PDB entry 6U0U | electron microscopy, 4.16 A resolution (low resolution: residue-level contacts below are approximate; hydrogen-bond / salt-bridge calls are withheld) | chains D and A of the 13 polymer chains in the assembly

Chain D:
Molecule: Tubulin alpha chain
From: Tetrahymena thermophila
UniProt: P41351 (TBA_TETTH); numbering as in UniProt (aligned over 1-449)
Chain sequence (449 residues; each row starts with the number of its first residue):
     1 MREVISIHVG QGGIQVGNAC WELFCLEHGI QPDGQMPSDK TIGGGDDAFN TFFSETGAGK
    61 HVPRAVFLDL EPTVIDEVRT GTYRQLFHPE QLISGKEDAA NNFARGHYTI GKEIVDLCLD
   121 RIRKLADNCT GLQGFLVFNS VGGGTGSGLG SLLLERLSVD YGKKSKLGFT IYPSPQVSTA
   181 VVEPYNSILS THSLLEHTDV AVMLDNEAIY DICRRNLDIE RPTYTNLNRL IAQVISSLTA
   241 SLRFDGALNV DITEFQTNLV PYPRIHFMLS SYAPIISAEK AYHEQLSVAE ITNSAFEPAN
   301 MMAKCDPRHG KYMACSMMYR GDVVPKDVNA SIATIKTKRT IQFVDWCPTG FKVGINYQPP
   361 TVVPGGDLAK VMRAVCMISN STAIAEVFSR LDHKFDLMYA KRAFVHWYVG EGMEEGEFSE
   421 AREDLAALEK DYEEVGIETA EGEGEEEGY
Unresolved in the structure: 38-47, 440-449
Ligand contacts: GTP (guanosine-5'-triphosphate): Gly10, Gln11, Gly12, Gln15, Val16, Asp69, Glu71, Asp98, Ala99, Asn101, Ser140, Gly143, Gly144, Thr145, Gly146, Ile171, Thr179, Asn206, Tyr224, Leu227, Asn228
Swiss-Prot annotation at these positions:
  - active site: Glu254
  - binding site (GTP): Gln11, Glu71, Ser140, Gly144, Thr145, Thr179, Asn206, Asn228
  - binding site (Mg(2+)): Glu71
  - site: Tyr449 (Involved in polymerization)
  - modified residue: Lys40 (N6-acetyllysine)
  - mutagenesis: Lys40 (K40R: Produces faster growing cells in medium with paclitaxel, a microtubule-stabilizing drug)

Chain A:
Molecule: Protofilament ribbon protein
From: Tetrahymena thermophila (strain SB210)
UniProt: Q240R7 (Q240R7_TETTS); residue numbers follow UniProt; this construct covers 1-280
Chain sequence (280 residues; row label = number of the first residue in the row):
     1 MKELSQIIDK QISQLNLFGK IKKRKRQSNI YKMSGNTNSD FNRTNYQHKE QIIRCGISSL
    61 KCLDGEDLNQ GNRRRLQQLQ QRDWIEQQIR EKEERKRQED EEKKAFEQQT LHINMMRGDL
   121 EDNLNQKRRN WEKNTKEFNI QQRNEKLDYE RSSHLDNQAQ NQYHITYCNT NNFQTENTGT
   181 CTSAFGPHRV IPYHWKGMNP QQKKDIILEQ DQQRHEREIL KNLERDEDKA FSNQTEHNRF
   241 MLINLERQKN RQHRQRMDEI KEFNLLAAKE QKIKLKHMYD
Unresolved in the structure: 1-59, 173-280

Chain D / chain A interface:
Residue-residue contacts (13; chain D residue first):
  Ser277(D) - Lys92(A)
  Glu279(D) - Ile89(A)
  Ala281(D) - Ile85(A)
  Tyr282(D) - Arg82(A)
  Tyr282(D) - Ile85(A)
  Gly365(D) - Arg95(A)
  Asp367(D) - Lys92(A)
  Leu368(D) - Gln88(A)
  Ala369(D) - Gln88(A)
  Lys370(D) - Gln81(A)
  Lys370(D) - Trp84(A)
  Lys370(D) - Gln88(A)
  Met372(D) - Trp84(A)
Interface residues without a listed pair, chain D (13 interface residues in all): Ala278, Gly366, Val371
Interface residues without a listed pair, chain A (10 interface residues in all): Gln80, Glu91

In short:
13 residues of chain D face 10 of chain A across their interface. Ligands of chain D: GTP. UniProt lists
active-site residue Glu254(D), 8 GTP-binding residues, Mg2+-binding residue Glu71(D) and one mutagenesis site
on chain D.
Here chain D is Tubulin alpha chain (Tetrahymena thermophila) and chain A is Protofilament ribbon protein
(Tetrahymena thermophila (strain SB210)). Entry 6U0U (Protofilament Ribbon Flagellar Proteins Rib43a-L) was
determined by electron microscopy (same publication as 6U0H and 6U0T).
